PDB entry 2V7D | X-ray diffraction, 2.50 A resolution | chains A and B of the 4 polymer chains in the assembly

# Chain A (and B)
Molecule: 14-3-3 protein zeta/delta
Source organism: Bos taurus
Notes: chain B of this document is another copy of the same molecule, construct and numbering; everything in this record applies to it too
UniProtKB: P63103 (1433Z_BOVIN); numbering as in UniProt (aligned over 1-245)
Sequence (247 residues; each row starts with the number of its first residue; numbers below 1 keep their minus sign (Gly-1 is residue -1)):
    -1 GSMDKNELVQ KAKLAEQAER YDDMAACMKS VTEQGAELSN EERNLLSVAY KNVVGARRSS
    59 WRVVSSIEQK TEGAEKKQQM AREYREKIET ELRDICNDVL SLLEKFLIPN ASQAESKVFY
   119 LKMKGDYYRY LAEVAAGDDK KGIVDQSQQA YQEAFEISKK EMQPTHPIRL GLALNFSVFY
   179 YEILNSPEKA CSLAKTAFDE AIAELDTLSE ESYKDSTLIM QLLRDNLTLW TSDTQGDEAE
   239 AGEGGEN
Not modelled in the structure: 69-71, 231-245 (chain B: 71-72, 207-208, 230-245)
Curated features (UniProtKB/Swiss-Prot):
  - site (Interaction with phosphoserine on interacting protein): Arg56, Arg127
  - modified residue: Met1 (N-acetylmethionine), Lys3 (N6-acetyllysine), Ser58 (Phosphoserine), Lys68 (N6-acetyllysine), Ser184 (Phosphoserine), Ser207 (Phosphoserine), Ser210 (Phosphoserine), Thr232 (Phosphothreonine)

# Interface between chain A and chain B
Residue-residue contacts (40; chain A residue first):
  Asp2(A) - Lys74(B)  salt bridge
  Glu5(A) - Lys74(B)
  Glu5(A) - Met78(B)
  Lys9(A) - Met78(B)
  Leu12(A) - Ile65(B)  hydrophobic
  Leu12(A) - Met78(B)  hydrophobic
  Leu12(A) - Ala79(B)  hydrophobic
  Leu12(A) - Tyr82(B)  hydrophobic
  Ala13(A) - Tyr82(B)
  Gln15(A) - Val61(B)
  Gln15(A) - Ile65(B)
  Ala16(A) - Ser58(B)  hydrogen bond (backbone-side chain)
  Ala16(A) - Val61(B)
  Ala16(A) - Val62(B)  hydrophobic
  Arg18(A) - Ser58(B)
  Arg18(A) - Tyr82(B)  hydrogen bond
  Arg18(A) - Ile86(B)
  Arg18(A) - Glu89(B)  salt bridge
  Asp21(A) - Tyr82(B)  hydrogen bond
  Asp21(A) - Lys85(B)  salt bridge
  Ser58(A) - Ala16(B)  hydrogen bond (side chain-backbone)
  Ser58(A) - Arg18(B)
  Val61(A) - Gln15(B)
  Val61(A) - Ala16(B)
  Val62(A) - Ala16(B)  hydrophobic
  Ile65(A) - Leu12(B)  hydrophobic
  Ile65(A) - Gln15(B)
  Lys74(A) - Asp2(B)  salt bridge
  Lys74(A) - Glu5(B)
  Met78(A) - Glu5(B)
  Met78(A) - Lys9(B)
  Met78(A) - Leu12(B)  hydrophobic
  Ala79(A) - Leu12(B)  hydrophobic
  Tyr82(A) - Leu12(B)  hydrophobic
  Tyr82(A) - Ala13(B)
  Tyr82(A) - Arg18(B)  hydrogen bond
  Tyr82(A) - Asp21(B)  hydrogen bond
  Lys85(A) - Asp21(B)  salt bridge
  Ile86(A) - Arg18(B)
  Glu89(A) - Arg18(B)  salt bridge
Interface residues without a listed pair, chain A (22 interface residues in all): Gln8, Arg55
Interface residues without a listed pair, chain B (22 interface residues in all): Gln8, Arg55

# In short
Chain A and chain B each contribute 22 residues to their interface; the contacts include 6 hydrogen bonds and
6 salt bridges. Among the polar pairs are Asp2(A)-Lys74(B), Arg18(A)-Glu89(B) and Asp21(A)-Lys85(B).
Both chains are 14-3-3 protein zeta/delta (Bos taurus). Entry 2V7D (14-3-3 protein zeta in complex with Thr758
phosphorylated integrin beta2 peptide) was determined by X-ray diffraction together with 2JF1 from the same
study.
